Entry 7PT7 (electron microscopy, 3.80 A resolution); this record covers chains 2 and 9 of the 15 polymer chains in the assembly.

== Chain 2 ==
Molecule: DNA replication licensing factor MCM2
From: Saccharomyces cerevisiae (strain ATCC 204508 / S288c)
Notes: EC 3.6.4.12
UniProtKB: P29469 (MCM2_YEAST); residues 1-868 here = UniProt positions 1-868
Amino-acid sequence (868 residues; each row starts with the number of its first residue):
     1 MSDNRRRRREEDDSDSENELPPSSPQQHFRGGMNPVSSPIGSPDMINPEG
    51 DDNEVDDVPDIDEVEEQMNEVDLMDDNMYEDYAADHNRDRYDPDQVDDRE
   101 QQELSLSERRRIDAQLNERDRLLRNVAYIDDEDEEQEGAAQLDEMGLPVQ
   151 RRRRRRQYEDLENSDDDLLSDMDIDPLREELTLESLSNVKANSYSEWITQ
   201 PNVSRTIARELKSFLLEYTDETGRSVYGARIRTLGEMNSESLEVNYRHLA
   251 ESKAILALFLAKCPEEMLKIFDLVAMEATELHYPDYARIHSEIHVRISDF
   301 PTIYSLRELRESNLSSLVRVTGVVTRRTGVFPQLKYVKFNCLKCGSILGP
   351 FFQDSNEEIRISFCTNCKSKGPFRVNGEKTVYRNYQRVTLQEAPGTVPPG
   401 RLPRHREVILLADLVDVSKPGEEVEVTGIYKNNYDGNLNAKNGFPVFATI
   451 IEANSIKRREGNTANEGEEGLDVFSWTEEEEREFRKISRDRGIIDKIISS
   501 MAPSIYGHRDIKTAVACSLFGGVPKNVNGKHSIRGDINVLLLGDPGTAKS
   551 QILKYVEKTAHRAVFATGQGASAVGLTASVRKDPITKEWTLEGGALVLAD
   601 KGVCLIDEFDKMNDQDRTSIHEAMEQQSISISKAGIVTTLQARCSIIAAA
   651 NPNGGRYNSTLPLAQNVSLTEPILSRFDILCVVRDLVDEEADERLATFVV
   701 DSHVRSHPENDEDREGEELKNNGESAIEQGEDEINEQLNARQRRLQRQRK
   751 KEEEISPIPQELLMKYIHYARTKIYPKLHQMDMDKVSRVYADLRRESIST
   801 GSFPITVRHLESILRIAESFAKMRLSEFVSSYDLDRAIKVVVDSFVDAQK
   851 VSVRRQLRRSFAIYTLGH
Not modelled in the structure: 1-180, 436-438, 461-471, 712-755, 865-868
UniProt features mapped onto this chain:
  - zinc finger: Cys341 to Cys367 (C4-type)
  - motif: Ser675 to Asp678 (Arginine finger)
  - binding site (ATP): Gly543 to Ser550
  - modified residue (Phosphoserine): Ser14, Ser16, Ser23, Ser164, Ser170
  - natural variant: Glu392 (E392K: In allele MCM2-1)
  - mutagenesis: Cys364 (C364Y/F/S/H: Loss of activity), Cys367 (C367Y/F/S/H: Loss of activity), Lys549 (K549A: Reduces MCM2-7 complex helicase activity. Abolishes MCM2-7 complex helicase activity; when associated with MCM5 A-422. Reduces MCM2-7 complex helicase activity; when associated with MCM3 A-415), Arg676 (R676A: Loss of MCM2-7 complex helicase activity)
Ion coordination: Zn2+: Cys341, Cys344, Cys364, Cys367; Mg2+: Ser550 (together with ADP)
Small-molecule neighbours:
  - ADP (adenosine-5'-diphosphate), molecule 1: Ser504, Ile505, Tyr506, His508, Pro545, Gly546, Thr547, Ala548, Lys549, Ser550, Gln551, Leu695, Val699
  - ADP, molecule 2: His531, Glu625, Arg676, Val807, Arg808, Glu811

== Chain 9 ==
Molecule: DDK kinase regulatory subunit DBF4
From: Saccharomyces cerevisiae (strain ATCC 204508 / S288c)
UniProtKB: P32325 (DBF4_YEAST); residues 1-704 here = UniProt positions 1-704
Amino-acid sequence (704 residues; each row starts with the number of its first residue):
     1 MVSPTKMIIRSPLKETDTNLKHNNGIAASTTAAGHLNVFSNDNNCNNNNT
    51 TESFPKKRSLERLELQQQQHLHEKKRARIERARSIEGAVQVSKGTGLKNV
   101 EPRVTPKELLEWQTNWKKIMKRDSRIYFDITDDVEMNTYNKSKMDKRRDL
   151 LKRGFLTLGAQITQFFDTTVTIVITRRSVENIYLLKDTDILSRAKKNYMK
   201 VWSYEKAARFLKNLDVDLDHLSKTKSASLAAPTLSNLLHNEKLYGPTDRD
   251 PRTKRDDIHYFKYPHVYLYDLWQTWAPIITLEWKPQELTNLDELPYPILK
   301 IGSFGRCPFIGDRNYDESSYKRVVKRYSRDKANKKYALQLRALFQYHADT
   351 LLNTSSVNDQTKNLIFIPHTCNDSTKSFKKWMQEKAKNFEKTELKKTDDS
   401 AVQDVRNEHADQTDEKNSILLNETETKEPPLKEEKENKQSIAEESNKYPQ
   451 RKELAATPKLNHPVLATFARQETEEVPDDLCTLKTKSRQAFEIKASGAHQ
   501 SNDVATSFGNGLGPTRASVMSKNMKSLSRLMVDRKLGVKQTNGNNKNYTA
   551 TIATTAETSKENRHRLDFNALKKDEAPSKETGKDSAVHLETNRKPQNFPK
   601 VATKSVSADSKVHNDIKITTTESPTASKKSTSTNVTLHFNAQTAQTAQPV
   651 KKETVKNSGYCENCRVKYESLEQHIVSEKHLSFAENDLNFEAIDSLIENL
   701 RFQI
Not modelled in the structure: 1-110, 221-231, 356-361, 388-508, 539-654, 702-704
UniProt features mapped onto this chain:
  - zinc finger: Thr654 to Gln703 (DBF4-type)
  - region: Arg10 to Asn19 (D box 1), Arg62 to His70 (D box 2)
  - motif: Arg83 to Ala88 (POLO box domain (PBD)-binding)
  - binding site (Zn(2+)): Cys661, Cys664, His674, His680
  - modified residue (Phosphoserine): Ser59, Ser84, Ser235, Ser623
  - mutagenesis: Arg83 (R83A/E: Defective for interaction with CDC5), Ser84 (S84A: No effect), Ile85 (I85A: Defective for interaction with CDC5), Glu86 (E86K: No effect), Gly87 (G87A: Defective for interaction with CDC5), Ala88 (A88V: Defective for interaction with CDC5), Cys661 (C661A: In DBF4-AAHH; weakens interaction with ARS1 origin DNA and MCM2, but not other known ligands; when associated with A-664), Cys664 (C664A: In DBF4-AAHH; weakens interaction with ARS1 origin DNA and MCM2, but not other known ligands; when associated with A-661), His674 (H674A: In DBF4-CCAA; weakens interaction with ARS1 origin DNA and MCM2, but not other known ligands; when associated with A-680), His680 (H680A: Weakens interaction with ARS1 origin DNA and MCM2, but not other known ligands. In DBF4-CCAA; weakens interaction with ARS1 origin DNA and MCM2, but not other known ligands ...)
Ion coordination: Zn2+: Cys661, Cys664, His674, His680

== How chain 2 and chain 9 interact ==
Pairs across the interface (23; chain 2 residue first):
  Leu181(2) - Asp132(9)
  Thr182(2) - Asp133(9)
  Ser213(2) - Thr131(9)
  Leu215(2) - Phe165(9)
  Leu216(2) - Gln164(9)
  Leu216(2) - Phe165(9)
  Leu216(2) - Phe166(9)  hydrogen bond (backbone-backbone)
  Glu217(2) - Tyr127(9)  hydrogen bond
  Glu217(2) - Asp129(9)
  Glu217(2) - Phe166(9)
  Glu217(2) - Ile190(9)
  Tyr218(2) - Phe165(9)
  Thr219(2) - Phe165(9)
  Thr219(2) - Phe166(9)  hydrogen bond (side chain-backbone)
  Gly223(2) - Asp167(9)
  Gly223(2) - Thr168(9)
  Ser225(2) - Phe165(9)
  Ser225(2) - Asp167(9)  hydrogen bond
  Tyr227(2) - Phe165(9)  hydrophobic
  Gly228(2) - Phe165(9)
  Glu251(2) - Thr188(9)
  Ser252(2) - Thr188(9)  hydrogen bond (backbone-side chain)
  Leu281(2) - Gln164(9)
Also at the interface, not in a pair above, chain 2 (19 interface residues in all): Arg209, Lys212, Arg224, Val226
Also at the interface, not in a pair above, chain 9 (15 interface residues in all): Ile130, Val134, Lys141

== Overview ==
Chain 2 and chain 9 form an interface of 19 and 15 residues respectively; the contacts include 5 hydrogen
bonds. Polar pairs include Glu217(2)-Tyr127(9), Thr219(2)-Phe166(9) and Ser225(2)-Asp167(9). Ligands of chain
2: ADP.
Here chain 2 is DNA replication licensing factor MCM2 and chain 9 is DDK kinase regulatory subunit DBF4, both
from Saccharomyces cerevisiae (strain ATCC 204508 / S288c). Entry 7PT7 (Structure of MCM2-7 DH complexed with
Cdc7-Dbf4 in the presence of ADP:BeF3, state I) was determined by electron microscopy together with 7PT6 from
the same study.
